6RET - chains R and S of the 31 polymer chains in the assembly; structure by electron microscopy, 4.30 A resolution (low resolution: residue-level contacts below are approximate; hydrogen-bond / salt-bridge calls are withheld).

# Chain R
Molecule: Mitochondrial ATP synthase subunit delta
Organism: Polytomella sp. Pringsheim 198.80
UniProt: D7P7X6 (D7P7X6_9CHLO); numbering as in UniProt (aligned over 1-199)
Chain sequence (199 residues; row label = number of the first residue in the row):
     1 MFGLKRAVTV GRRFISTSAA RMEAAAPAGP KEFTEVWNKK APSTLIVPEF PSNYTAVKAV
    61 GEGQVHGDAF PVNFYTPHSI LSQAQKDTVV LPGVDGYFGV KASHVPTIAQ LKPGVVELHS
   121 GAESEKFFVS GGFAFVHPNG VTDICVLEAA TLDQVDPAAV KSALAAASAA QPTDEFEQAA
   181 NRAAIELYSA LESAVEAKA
Disordered / not traced: 1-22

# Chain S
Molecule: ATP synthase gamma chain, mitochondrial
Organism: Polytomella sp. Pringsheim 198.80
UniProt: Q4LDE7 (Q4LDE7_9CHLO); residues 1-317 here = UniProt positions 1-317
Chain sequence (317 residues; numbered 1 to 317; the number before each row is that of its first residue):
     1 MALRKAVLSL GLSQGVAAEA VLGSGMFNAV QHESVRYASN QAVKQRIRAI KNIGKITKAM
    61 KMVAASKMKN AQIAVEQSRG LVDPFVRLFG DFPAVNSNKS VVVAVTSDKG LCGGLNSNIT
   121 KYTRATLATT ESEGKDVVVV SIGDKGRSQL TRIESQRYQL AIADTYKVRV TFGQASLIVE
   181 ELIKHNPQSY QILFNKFRSA ISFKPTVATI LSPDLLEKQL EDVTGNSLDA YDIEASHERS
   241 DVLRDLTEFH LGVTLYNAML ENNCSEHASR MSAMENSTKS AGEMLGKLTL DYNRKRQATI
   301 TTELIEIIAG ASALMDE
Disordered / not traced: 1-38, 316-317

# Interface between chain R and chain S
Contacting residue pairs (87):
  Glu23(R) - Asp222(S)
  Ala24(R) - Leu220(S)
  Ala24(R) - Asp222(S)
  Ala26(R) - Asn96(S)
  Ala26(R) - Leu220(S)
  Ala28(R) - Phe92(S)
  Ala28(R) - Ala94(S)
  Ala28(R) - Val95(S)
  Gly29(R) - Asp91(S)
  Gly29(R) - Pro93(S)
  Pro30(R) - Asp91(S)
  Glu32(R) - Ala94(S)
  Phe33(R) - Ala94(S)
  Phe33(R) - Thr126(S)
  Phe33(R) - Thr129(S)
  Val36(R) - Thr129(S)
  Trp37(R) - Ala125(S)
  Trp37(R) - Thr126(S)
  Trp37(R) - Thr129(S)
  Lys40(R) - Ala128(S)
  Ala41(R) - Ala125(S)
  Leu45(R) - Lys121(S)
  Leu45(R) - Tyr122(S)
  Leu45(R) - Ala125(S)
  Pro48(R) - Pro205(S)
  Pro48(R) - Val207(S)
  Glu49(R) - Lys204(S)
  Glu49(R) - Pro205(S)
  Glu49(R) - Thr206(S)
  Glu49(R) - Val207(S)
  Phe50(R) - Asp91(S)
  Phe50(R) - Pro93(S)
  Phe50(R) - Thr206(S)
  Phe50(R) - Val207(S)
  Pro51(R) - Asp91(S)
  Pro51(R) - Thr206(S)
  Pro51(R) - Val207(S)
  Pro51(R) - Ala208(S)
  Ser52(R) - Asp91(S)
  Tyr54(R) - Lys196(S)
  Tyr54(R) - Arg198(S)
  Tyr54(R) - Thr206(S)
  Thr55(R) - Asp83(S)
  Thr55(R) - Val86(S)
  Val57(R) - Arg87(S)
  Asn73(R) - Arg87(S)
  Tyr75(R) - Gly80(S)
  Tyr75(R) - Leu81(S)
  Tyr75(R) - Pro84(S)
  Pro77(R) - Leu81(S)
  Pro77(R) - Phe172(S)
  Pro77(R) - Tyr256(S)
  His78(R) - Gln77(S)
  Ser79(R) - Gln77(S)
  Ile80(R) - Gln77(S)
  Ile80(R) - Gly80(S)
  Val94(R) - Ser236(S)
  Asp95(R) - Glu234(S)
  Asp95(R) - Ala235(S)
  Phe98(R) - Glu234(S)
  Pro106(R) - Ala230(S)
  Pro106(R) - Tyr231(S)
  Pro106(R) - Asp232(S)
  Thr107(R) - Tyr231(S)
  Thr107(R) - Asp232(S)
  Ile108(R) - Leu228(S)
  Ile108(R) - Tyr231(S)
  Ile108(R) - Asp232(S)
  Ile108(R) - Ile233(S)
  Ile108(R) - Glu234(S)
  Ile108(R) - Leu246(S)
  Ala109(R) - Glu234(S)
  Gln110(R) - Val242(S)
  Phe133(R) - Asp245(S)
  Phe133(R) - Leu246(S)
  Phe135(R) - Pro84(S)
  Phe135(R) - Phe85(S)
  Phe135(R) - Leu88(S)
  Phe135(R) - Leu246(S)
  Val136(R) - Tyr231(S)
  His137(R) - Arg87(S)
  His137(R) - Tyr231(S)
  Pro138(R) - Tyr231(S)
  Asp143(R) - Pro84(S)
  Asp143(R) - Arg87(S)
  Cys145(R) - Pro84(S)
  Leu147(R) - Phe249(S)
Also at the interface, not in a pair above, chain R (49 interface residues in all): Ile46, Lys58, Thr76, Gly93, Gly96, Val141
Also at the interface, not in a pair above, chain S (49 interface residues in all): Glu76, Ser78, Thr130, Glu131, Val223

# In short
The chain R/chain S interface involves 49 residues from each chain.
Chain R is Mitochondrial ATP synthase subunit delta and chain S is ATP synthase gamma chain, mitochondrial,
both from Polytomella sp. Pringsheim 198.80; the structure, Cryo-EM structure of Polytomella F-ATP synthase,
Rotary substate 3C, monomer-masked refinement, was determined by electron microscopy (same publication as
6RD4, 6RD5, 6RD6, 6RD7, 6RD8, 6RD9 and 46 further entries).
